9G2C - chains B and N of the 16 polymer chains in the assembly; structure by electron microscopy, 3.50 A resolution.

[Chain B]
Molecule: DNA-directed RNA polymerase I subunit RPA135
From: Saccharomyces cerevisiae
Notes: EC 2.7.7.6
UniProtKB: P22138 (RPA2_YEAST); numbering as in UniProt (aligned over 1-1203)
Sequence (1203 residues; each row starts with the number of its first residue):
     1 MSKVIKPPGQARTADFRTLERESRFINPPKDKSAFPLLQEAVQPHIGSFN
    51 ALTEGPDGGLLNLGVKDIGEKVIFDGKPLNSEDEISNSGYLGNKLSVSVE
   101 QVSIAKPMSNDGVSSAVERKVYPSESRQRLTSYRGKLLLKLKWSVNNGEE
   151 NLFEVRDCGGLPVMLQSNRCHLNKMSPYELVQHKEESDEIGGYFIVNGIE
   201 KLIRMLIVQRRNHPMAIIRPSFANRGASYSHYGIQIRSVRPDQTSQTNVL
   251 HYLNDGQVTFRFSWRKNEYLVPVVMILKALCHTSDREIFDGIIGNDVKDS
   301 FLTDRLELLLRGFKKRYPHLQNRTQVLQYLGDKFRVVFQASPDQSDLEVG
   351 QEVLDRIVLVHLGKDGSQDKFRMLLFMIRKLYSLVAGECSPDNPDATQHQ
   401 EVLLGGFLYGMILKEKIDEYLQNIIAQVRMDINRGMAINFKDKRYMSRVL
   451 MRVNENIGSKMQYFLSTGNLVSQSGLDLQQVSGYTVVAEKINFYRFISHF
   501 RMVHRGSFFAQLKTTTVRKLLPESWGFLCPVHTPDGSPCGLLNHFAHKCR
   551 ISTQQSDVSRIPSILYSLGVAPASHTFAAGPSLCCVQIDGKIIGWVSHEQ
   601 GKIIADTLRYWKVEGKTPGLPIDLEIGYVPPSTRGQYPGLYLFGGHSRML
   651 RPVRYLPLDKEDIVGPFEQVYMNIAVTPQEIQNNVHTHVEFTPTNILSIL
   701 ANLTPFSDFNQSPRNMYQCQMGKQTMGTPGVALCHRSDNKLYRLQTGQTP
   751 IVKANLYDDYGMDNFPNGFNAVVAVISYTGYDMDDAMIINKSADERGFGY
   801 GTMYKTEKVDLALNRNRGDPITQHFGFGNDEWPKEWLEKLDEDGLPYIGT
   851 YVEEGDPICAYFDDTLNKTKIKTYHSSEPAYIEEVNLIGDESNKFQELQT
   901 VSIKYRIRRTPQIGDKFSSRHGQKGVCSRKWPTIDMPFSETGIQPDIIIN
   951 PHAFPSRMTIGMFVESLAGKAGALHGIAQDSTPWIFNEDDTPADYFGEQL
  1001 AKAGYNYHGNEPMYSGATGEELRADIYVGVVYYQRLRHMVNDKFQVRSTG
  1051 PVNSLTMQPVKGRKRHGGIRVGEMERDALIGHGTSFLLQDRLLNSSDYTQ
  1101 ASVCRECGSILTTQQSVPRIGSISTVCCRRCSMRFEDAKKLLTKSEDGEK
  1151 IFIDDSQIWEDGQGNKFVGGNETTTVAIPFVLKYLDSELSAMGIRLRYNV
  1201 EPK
Not modelled in the structure: 1-10, 79-88, 110-116, 1040-1042, 1053-1055, 1095-1102, 1110-1112, 1132-1154, 1159-1167
Bound ions: Zn2+: Cys-1104, Cys-1107, Cys-1128, Cys-1131
UniProt features mapped onto this chain:
  - zinc finger: Cys-1104 to Cys-1131 (C4-type)
  - modified residue: Ser-2 (N-acetylserine), Ser-81 (Phosphoserine), Ser-1156 (Phosphoserine)

[Chain N]
Molecule: DNA-directed RNA polymerase I subunit RPA34
From: Saccharomyces cerevisiae
UniProtKB: P47006 (RPA34_YEAST); residue numbers follow UniProt; this construct covers 1-233
Sequence (233 residues; row label = number of the first residue in the row):
     1 MSKLSKDYVSDSDSDDEVISNEFSIPDGFKKCKHLKNFPLNGDNKKKAKQ
    51 QQVWLIKFPSNVDISKLKSLPVDFESSTTMTIDKHDYKIMDDTDIESSLT
   101 QDNLSNMTLLVPSESKESLKIASTAKDNAPLQFDKVFSVSETAKIPAIDY
   151 SKVRVPRKDVPKVEGLKLEHFATGYDAEDFHVAEEVKENKKEPKKRSHHD
   201 DEEESSEKKKKKKEKREKREKKDKKDKKKKHRD
Not modelled in the structure: 1-23, 42-49, 62-102, 126-137, 165-169, 176-233
UniProt features mapped onto this chain:
  - modified residue (Phosphoserine): Ser-10, Ser-12, Ser-14, Ser-60

[Chain B / chain N interface]
Contacting residue pairs (54; chain B residue first):
  Ala-11(B) / Lys-162(N)
  Ser-567(B) / Lys-57(N)
  Ser-567(B) / Val-139(N)
  Ser-567(B) / Glu-141(N)
  Leu-568(B) / Val-139(N)
  Leu-568(B) / Ser-140(N)
  Leu-568(B) / Glu-141(N)
  Gly-569(B) / Ser-140(N)
  His-575(B) / Leu-104(N)
  Thr-576(B) / Leu-104(N)
  Phe-577(B) / Leu-104(N)  hydrophobic
  Gln-600(B) / Ser-140(N)  hydrogen bond
  Thr-607(B) / Glu-141(N)
  Thr-607(B) / Thr-142(N)
  Tyr-610(B) / Ala-143(N)
  Tyr-610(B) / Lys-144(N)
  Tyr-610(B) / Ile-145(N)  hydrogen bond (side chain-backbone)
  Tyr-610(B) / Pro-146(N)
  Trp-611(B) / Glu-141(N)
  Trp-611(B) / Ala-143(N)
  Glu-614(B) / Ile-145(N)
  Leu-656(B) / Ile-148(N)
  Leu-656(B) / Val-153(N)  hydrophobic
  Pro-657(B) / Ile-145(N)
  Pro-657(B) / Ile-148(N)  hydrophobic
  Leu-658(B) / Ile-145(N)  hydrophobic
  Pro-678(B) / Val-153(N)
  Pro-678(B) / Arg-154(N)
  Gln-679(B) / Val-155(N)
  Gln-679(B) / Pro-156(N)
  Gln-679(B) / Arg-157(N)  hydrogen bond (side chain-backbone)
  Ile-681(B) / Arg-154(N)  hydrogen bond (backbone-side chain)
  Gln-682(B) / Tyr-150(N)
  Asn-683(B) / Tyr-150(N)  hydrogen bond
  Asn-684(B) / Tyr-150(N)  hydrogen bond (backbone-side chain)
  Thr-941(B) / His-170(N)
  Ile-977(B) / Val-163(N)  hydrophobic
  Ile-985(B) / Arg-157(N)  hydrogen bond (backbone-side chain)
  Ile-985(B) / Val-160(N)
  Phe-986(B) / Arg-157(N)
  Phe-986(B) / Val-160(N)  hydrophobic
  Asn-987(B) / Arg-157(N)
  Asp-990(B) / Arg-157(N)  salt bridge
  Asp-990(B) / Asp-159(N)
  Asp-990(B) / Val-160(N)  hydrogen bond (side chain-backbone)
  Tyr-995(B) / Val-160(N)
  Tyr-995(B) / Pro-161(N)  hydrogen bond (side chain-backbone)
  Tyr-995(B) / Lys-162(N)  hydrogen bond (backbone-side chain)
  Glu-998(B) / Lys-162(N)
  Gln-999(B) / Lys-162(N)
  Gln-999(B) / Val-163(N)
  Ala-1003(B) / His-170(N)
  Gly-1004(B) / His-170(N)  hydrogen bond (backbone-side chain)
  Tyr-1005(B) / His-170(N)
Interface residues without a listed pair, chain B (39 interface residues in all): Ser-563, Ile-604, Asp-659, His-686, Glu-940, Trp-984
Interface residues without a listed pair, chain N (25 interface residues in all): Glu-164, Thr-173

[Summary]
39 residues of chain B and 25 residues of chain N are in contact; the contacts include 11 hydrogen bonds and 1
salt bridge. Among the polar pairs are Asp-990(B)/Arg-157(N), Gln-600(B)/Ser-140(N) and Tyr-610(B)/Ile-145(N).
The Zn2+ site is built by Cys-1104(B), Cys-1107(B), Cys-1128(B) and Cys-1131(B).
Here chain B is DNA-directed RNA polymerase I subunit RPA135 and chain N is DNA-directed RNA polymerase I
subunit RPA34, both from Saccharomyces cerevisiae. Entry 9G2C (Yeast RNA polymerase I elongation complex
stalled by an apurinic site, open state) was determined by electron microscopy (same publication as 9G1V,
9G1X, 9G23, 9G24, 9G26, 9G27, 9G29 and 9G2B).
